2A84 - chain A; structure by X-ray diffraction, 1.55 A resolution.

[Chain A]
Molecule: Pantoate--beta-alanine ligase
Source organism: Mycobacterium tuberculosis
Notes: EC 6.3.2.1
UniProt: P0A5R0 (PANC_MYCTU); residues 1-300 here = UniProt positions 1-300
Chain sequence (300 residues; numbered 1 to 300; the number before each row is that of its first residue):
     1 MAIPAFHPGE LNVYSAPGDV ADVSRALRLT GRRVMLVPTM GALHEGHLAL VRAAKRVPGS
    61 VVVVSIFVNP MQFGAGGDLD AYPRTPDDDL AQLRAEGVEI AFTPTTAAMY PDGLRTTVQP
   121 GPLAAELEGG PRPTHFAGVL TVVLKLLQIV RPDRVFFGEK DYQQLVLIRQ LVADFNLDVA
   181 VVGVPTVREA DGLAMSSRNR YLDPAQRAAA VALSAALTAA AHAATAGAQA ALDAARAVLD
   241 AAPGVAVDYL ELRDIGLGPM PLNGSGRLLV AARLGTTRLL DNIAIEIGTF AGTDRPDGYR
Disordered / not traced: 1-2, 76-85, 290-300
Sequence notes: engineered mutation Ala2 (Thr in P0A5R0), Gly77 (Glu in P0A5R0)
Metal / ion sites: Mg2+: Asp88, Asp89, Gln92
Ligand contacts: ATP (adenosine-5'-triphosphate): Pro38, Thr39, Met40, Gly41, His44, Gly46, His47, Leu50, Phe157, Gly158, Lys160, Asp161, Gln164, Val184, Pro185, Thr186, Val187, Ala194, Met195, Ser196, Ser197, Arg198
What the authors report for this chain:
  - conformationally variable residues (side-chain flip): Gln72
  - binding site for ATP: Met40, His44, Gly46, His47, Lys160, Asp161, Ser196, Ser197, Arg198
  - Mg2+ coordination through a water molecule: Asp161
  - Mg2+ coordination: Asp88, Asp89
  - catalytic residues: His47
  - mutagenesis - H44A (>1000-fold), H47A (>1000-fold), K160A (1000-fold): decreased catalytic activity (citing earlier work)
  - mutagenesis - K160A: decreased binding to ATP (citing earlier work)

[In short]
Bound to chain A: ATP. The Mg2+ site is built by Asp88, Asp89 and Gln92. The paper reports the catalytic
residue His47; H44A, H47A and K160A reduce catalytic activity.
Chain A is Pantoate--beta-alanine ligase (Mycobacterium tuberculosis); the structure, Crystal structure of A
Pantothenate synthetase complexed with ATP, was determined by X-ray diffraction together with 2A7X, 2A86 and
2A88 from the same study.
